7TJT - chains A and G of the 7 polymer chains in the assembly; structure by electron microscopy, 3.20 A resolution.

== Chain A ==
Molecule: ATP synthase subunit alpha
Organism: Saccharomyces cerevisiae
Reference sequence: P07251 (ATPA_YEAST); residues 1-510 here correspond to UniProt positions 36-545 (UniProt number = residue number + 35)
Amino-acid sequence (510 residues; row label = number of the first residue in the row):
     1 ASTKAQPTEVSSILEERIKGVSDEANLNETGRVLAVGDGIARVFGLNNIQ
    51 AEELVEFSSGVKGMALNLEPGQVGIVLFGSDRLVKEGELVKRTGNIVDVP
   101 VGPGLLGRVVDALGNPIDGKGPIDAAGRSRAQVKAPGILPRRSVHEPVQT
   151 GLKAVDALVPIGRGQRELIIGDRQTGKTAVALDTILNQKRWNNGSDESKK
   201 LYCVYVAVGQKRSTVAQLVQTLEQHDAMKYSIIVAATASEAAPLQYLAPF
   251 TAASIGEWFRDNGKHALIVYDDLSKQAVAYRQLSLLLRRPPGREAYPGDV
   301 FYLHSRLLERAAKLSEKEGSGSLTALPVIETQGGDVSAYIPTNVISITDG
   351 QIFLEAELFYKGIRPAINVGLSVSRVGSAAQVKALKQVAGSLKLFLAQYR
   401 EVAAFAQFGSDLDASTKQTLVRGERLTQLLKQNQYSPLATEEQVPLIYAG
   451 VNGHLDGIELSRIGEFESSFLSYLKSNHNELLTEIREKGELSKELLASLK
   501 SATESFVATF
Unresolved in the structure: 1-29, 510
Ion coordination: Mg2+: T178 (together with ATP)
Small-molecule neighbours: ATP (adenosine-5'-triphosphate): D172, R173, Q174, T175, G176, K177, T178, A179, E330, F359, R364, P365, Q432, N433, Q434

== Chain G ==
Molecule: ATP synthase subunit gamma
Organism: Saccharomyces cerevisiae
Reference sequence: P38077 (ATPG_YEAST); residues 1-278 here correspond to UniProt positions 34-311 (UniProt number = residue number + 33)
Amino-acid sequence (278 residues; each row starts with the number of its first residue):
     1 ATLKEVEMRLKSIKNIEKITKTMKIVASTRLSKAEKAKISAKKMDEAEQL
    51 FYKNAETKNLDVEATETGAPKELIVAITSDKGLCGSIHSQLAKAVRRHLN
   101 DQPNADIVTIGDKIKMQLLRTHPNNIKLSINGIGKDAPTFQESALIADKL
   151 LSVMKAGTYPKISIFYNDPVSSLSFEPSEKPIFNAKTIEQSPSFGKFEID
   201 TDANVPRDLFEYTLANQMLTAMAQGYAAEISARRNAMDNASKNAGDMINR
   251 YSILYNRTRQAVITNELVDIITGASSLG
Unresolved in the structure: 60-70, 192-203, 277-278

== Interface between chain A and chain G ==
Contacting residue pairs - 13 pairs, chain A then chain G:
  R288(A) - A274(G)
  P291(A) - I270(G)  hydrophobic
  G292(A) - L267(G)
  R293(A) - I263(G)
  A295(A) - I270(G)
  F405(A) - T22(G)
  F405(A) - I25(G)  hydrophobic
  F405(A) - V26(G)  hydrophobic
  F408(A) - T22(G)
  F408(A) - M23(G)  hydrophobic
  F408(A) - V26(G)  hydrophobic
  D411(A) - T29(G)
  D411(A) - R30(G)  salt bridge
Also at the interface, not in a pair above, chain A (11 interface residues in all): E294, A404, D413
Also at the interface, not in a pair above, chain G (11 interface residues in all): I271

== In short ==
The chain A/chain G interface involves 11 residues from each chain, with 1 salt bridge. Its one salt-bridged
contact is D411(A)-R30(G). Bound to chain A: ATP.
Here chain A is ATP synthase subunit alpha and chain G is ATP synthase subunit gamma, both from Saccharomyces
cerevisiae. Entry 7TJT (Yeast ATP synthase F1 region State 1-3catalytic beta_tight open without exogenous ATP)
was determined by electron microscopy (same publication as 7TJS, 7TJU, 7TJV, 7TJW, 7TJX, 7TJY and 30 further
entries).
